8SMW - chains F and I of the 12 polymer chains in the assembly; structure by electron microscopy, 3.30 A resolution.

Chain F:
Protein: Histone H4
From: Homo sapiens
UniProt: P62805 (H4_HUMAN); residues 0-102 here correspond to UniProt positions 1-103 (UniProt number = residue number + 1)
Chain sequence (107 residues; row label = number of the first residue in the row; numbers below 1 keep their minus sign (Gly-4 is residue -4)):
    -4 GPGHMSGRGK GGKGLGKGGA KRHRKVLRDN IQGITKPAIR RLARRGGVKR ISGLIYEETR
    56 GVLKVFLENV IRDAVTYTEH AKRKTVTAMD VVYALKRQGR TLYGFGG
Disordered / not traced: -4 to 20
Sequence notes: expression tag (-4 to -1)
Curated features (UniProtKB/Swiss-Prot):
  - DNA-binding region: Lys16 to Lys20
  - modified residue: Ser1 (N-acetylserine), Arg3 (Asymmetric dimethylarginine), Lys5 (N6-(2-hydroxyisobutyryl)lysine), Lys8 (N6-(2-hydroxyisobutyryl)lysine), Lys12 (N6-(2-hydroxyisobutyryl)lysine), Lys16 (N6-(2-hydroxyisobutyryl)lysine), Lys20 (N6,N6,N6-trimethyllysine), Lys31 (N6-(2-hydroxyisobutyryl)lysine), Lys44 (N6-(2-hydroxyisobutyryl)lysine), Ser47 (Phosphoserine), Tyr51 (Phosphotyrosine), Lys59 (N6-(2-hydroxyisobutyryl)lysine), Lys77 (N6-(2-hydroxyisobutyryl)lysine), Lys79 (N6-(2-hydroxyisobutyryl)lysine), Thr80 (Phosphothreonine), Tyr88 (Phosphotyrosine), Lys91 (N6-(2-hydroxyisobutyryl)lysine)
  - cross-link (Glycyl lysine isopeptide (Lys-Gly)): Lys12 (interchain with G-Cter in SUMO2), Lys20 (interchain with G-Cter in SUMO2), Lys31 (interchain with G-Cter in SUMO2), Lys59 (interchain with G-Cter in SUMO2), Lys79 (interchain with G-Cter in SUMO2), Lys91 (interchain with G-Cter in SUMO2)

Chain I:
Molecule: 147-nt DNA strand
From: Homo sapiens
Sequence (147 nucleotides; row label = number of the first residue in the row; numbers below 1 keep their minus sign (DA-73 is residue -73)):
   -73 ATCGAGAATC CCGGTGCCGA GGCCGCTCAA TTGGTCGTAG ACAGCTCTAG CACCGCTTAA
   -13 ACGCACGTAC GCGCTGTCCC CCGCGTTTTA ACCGCCAAGG GGATTACTCC CTAGTCTCCA
    47 GGCACGTGTC AGATATATAC ATCCGAT

Chain F / chain I interface:
Pairs across the interface (12):
  Arg35(F) - DC8(I)  salt bridge to the phosphate
  Lys44(F) - DC8(I)  phosphate contact
  Arg45(F) - DC7(I)  sugar contact
  Arg45(F) - DC8(I)  phosphate contact
  Ile46(F) - DC7(I)  sugar contact
  Ile46(F) - DC8(I)  hydrogen bond to the phosphate
  Ser47(F) - DC7(I)  phosphate contact
  Gly48(F) - DC7(I)  hydrogen bond to the phosphate
  Arg78(F) - DG28(I)  phosphate contact
  Lys79(F) - DG27(I)  phosphate contact
  Lys79(F) - DG28(I)  hydrogen bond to the phosphate
  Thr80(F) - DG28(I)  hydrogen bond to the phosphate
Interface residues without a listed pair, chain F (10 interface residues in all): Arg39

Summary:
10 residues of chain F face 4 of chain I across their interface, with 4 hydrogen bonds and 1 salt bridge.
Among the polar pairs are Ile46(F)-DC8(I), Gly48(F)-DC7(I) and Lys79(F)-DG28(I). UniProt lists a DNA-binding
region on chain F.
Here chain F is Histone H4 and chain I is a 147-nt DNA strand, both from Homo sapiens. Entry 8SMW (Cryo-EM
structure of the human nucleosome core particle in complex with RNF168 and UbcH5c~Ub (UbcH5c chemically ...)
was determined by electron microscopy together with 8SMX, 8SMY, 8SMZ, 8SN0, 8SN1, 8SN2 and 3 further entries
from the same study.
